Entry 5OFK (X-ray diffraction, 1.16 A resolution); this record covers chain A.

# Chain A
Name: Glycoside hydrolase family 48
From: Caldicellulosiruptor bescii (strain ATCC BAA-1888 / DSM 6725 / Z-1320)
Reference sequence: B9MKT7 (B9MKT7_CALBD); residues 1-336 here correspond to UniProt positions 38-373 (UniProt number = residue number + 37)
Chain sequence (339 residues; row label = number of the first residue in the row; numbers below 1 keep their minus sign (Asp-2 is residue -2)):
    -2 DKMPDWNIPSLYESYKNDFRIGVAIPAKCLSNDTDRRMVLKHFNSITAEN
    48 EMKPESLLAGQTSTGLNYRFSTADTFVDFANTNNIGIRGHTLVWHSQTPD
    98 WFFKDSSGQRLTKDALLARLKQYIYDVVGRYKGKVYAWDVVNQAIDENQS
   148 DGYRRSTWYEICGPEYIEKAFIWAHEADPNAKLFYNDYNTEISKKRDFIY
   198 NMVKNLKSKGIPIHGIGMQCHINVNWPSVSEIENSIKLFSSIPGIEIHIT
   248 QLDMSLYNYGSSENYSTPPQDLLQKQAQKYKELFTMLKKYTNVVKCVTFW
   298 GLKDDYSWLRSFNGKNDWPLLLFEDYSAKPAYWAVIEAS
Differences from the reference sequence: expression tag (-2 to 0); engineered mutation Gln140 (Glu177 in B9MKT7), Gln248 (Glu285 in B9MKT7); conflict Leu319 (Phe356 in B9MKT7)
Residues lining bound ligands: piperazine-N,n'-bis(2-ethanesulfonic acid) (PIN): Glu230, Lys286, Tyr287, Asn289

# In short
Ligands of chain A: piperazine-N,n'-bis(2-ethanesulfonic acid).
Chain A is Glycoside hydrolase family 48 (Caldicellulosiruptor bescii (strain ATCC BAA-1888 / DSM 6725 /
Z-1320)); the structure, Crystal structure of CbXyn10C variant E140Q/E248Q complexed with xyloheptaose, was
determined by X-ray diffraction together with 5OFJ and 5OFL from the same study.
